5HWO - chain A; structure by X-ray diffraction, 1.48 A resolution.

[Chain A]
Molecule: Hydroxymethylglutaryl-CoA synthase
Organism: Myxococcus xanthus (strain DK 1622)
Notes: EC 2.3.3.10
UniProt: Q1D4I1 (Q1D4I1_MYXXD); numbering as in UniProt (aligned over 1-418)
Chain sequence (420 residues; row label = number of the first residue in the row; numbers below 1 keep their minus sign (Gly-1 is residue -1)):
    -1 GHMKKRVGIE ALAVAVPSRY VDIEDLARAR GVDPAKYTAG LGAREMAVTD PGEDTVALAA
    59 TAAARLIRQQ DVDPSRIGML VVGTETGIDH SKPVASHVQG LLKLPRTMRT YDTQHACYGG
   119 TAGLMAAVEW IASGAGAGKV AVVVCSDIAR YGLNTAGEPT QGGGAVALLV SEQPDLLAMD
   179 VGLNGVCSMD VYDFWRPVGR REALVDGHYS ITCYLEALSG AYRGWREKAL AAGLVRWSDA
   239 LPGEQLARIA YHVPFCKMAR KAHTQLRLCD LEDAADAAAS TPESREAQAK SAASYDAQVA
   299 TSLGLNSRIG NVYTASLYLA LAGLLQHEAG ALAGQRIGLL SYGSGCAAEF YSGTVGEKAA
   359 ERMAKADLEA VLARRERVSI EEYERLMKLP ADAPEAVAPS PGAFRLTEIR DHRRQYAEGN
Disordered / not traced: -1 to 0
Construct notes: expression tag (-1 to 0)
Small-molecule neighbours: 3-hydroxy-3-methylglutaryl-coenzyme A (HMG): Asp31, Ala33, Lys34, Ala37, Gly38, Leu39, Glu83, Ser89, Ala114, Cys115, Tyr149, Ala154, Gly155, Thr158, Phe192, Val203, Gly205, His206, Ser208, Ile209, Tyr212, His250, Pro252, Phe253, Lys255, Met256, Lys259, Asn309, Tyr311, Tyr340, Gly341, Ser342
Reported in the primary citation:
  - binding site for 3-hydroxy-3-methylglutaryl-coenzyme A: Asp31, Lys34, Glu83, Tyr149, Ala154, Thr158, His206, His250, Lys259, Asn309, Ser342
  - catalytic residues: Cys115
  - mutagenesis - S89A: decreased stability

[Overview]
Bound to chain A: 3-hydroxy-3-methylglutaryl-coenzyme A. The paper reports the catalytic residue Cys115; S89A
reduces stability.
Chain A is Hydroxymethylglutaryl-CoA synthase (Myxococcus xanthus (strain DK 1622)); the structure, MvaS in
complex with 3-hydroxy-3-methylglutaryl coenzyme A, was determined by X-ray diffraction, deposited together
with 5HWP, 5HWQ and 5HWR.
